9ARR - chains A and B of the 3 polymer chains in the assembly; structure by X-ray diffraction, 2.10 A resolution.

[Chain A (and B)]
Name: Protein AF-9
From: Homo sapiens
Notes: fragment: YEATS domain; chain B of this document is another copy of the same molecule, construct and numbering; everything in this record applies to it too
Reference sequence: P42568 (AF9_HUMAN); residues 1-138 here = UniProt positions 1-138
Amino-acid sequence (138 residues; numbered 1 to 138; the number before each row is that of its first residue):
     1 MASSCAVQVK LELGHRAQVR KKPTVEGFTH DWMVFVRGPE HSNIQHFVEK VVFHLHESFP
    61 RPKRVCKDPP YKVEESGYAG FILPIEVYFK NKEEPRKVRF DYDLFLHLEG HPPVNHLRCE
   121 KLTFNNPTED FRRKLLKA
Ion coordination: lithium ion: Lys67, Tyr71
UniProt features mapped onto this chain:
  - region (Histone H3K9cr binding): Tyr78 to Gly80, Leu106 to Leu108
  - site (Histone H3K9cr binding): Ser58, Asp103
  - mutagenesis: Phe28 (F28A: Decreased binding to crotonylated histone H3. Decreased binding to acetylated histone H3), His56 (H56A: Decreased binding to crotonylated histone H3. Decreased binding to acetylated histone H3), Ser58 (S58A: Decreased binding to crotonylated histone H3. Decreased binding to acetylated histone H3), Phe59 (F59A: Strongly decreased binding to crotonylated histone H3. Decreased binding to acetylated histone H3), Arg61 to Lys67 (Decreased DNA-binding), Gly77 (G77A: Decreased binding to crotonylated histone H3. Decreased binding to acetylated histone H3), Tyr78 to Ala79 (Binds equally well acetylated and crotonylated histone H3), Tyr78 (Y78A: Strongly decreased binding to crotonylated histone H3. Decreased binding to acetylated histone H3; Y78W: Does not affect ability to discriminate between acetylated and crotonylated histone H3), Phe81 (F81A: Decreased binding to acetylated histone H3), Asp103 (D103A: Decreased binding to acetylated histone H3)

[Chain A / chain B interface]
Contacting residue pairs (37; chain A residue first):
  Met1(A) with Lys10(B); Glu40(B); Ala138(B), hydrogen bond (backbone-backbone)
  Ala2(A) with Gln8(B); Val9(B); Lys10(B), hydrogen bond (backbone-backbone); Ser42(B); Ala138(B), hydrogen bond (backbone-backbone)
  Ser3(A) with Gln8(B); Val9(B); Leu135(B), hydrogen bond (side chain-backbone); Leu136(B); Ala138(B), hydrogen bond (side chain-backbone)
  Ser4(A) with Val7(B); Gln8(B), hydrogen bond (backbone-backbone)
  Cys5(A) with Ala6(B); Val7(B), hydrophobic
  Ala6(A) with Cys5(B); Ala6(B), hydrogen bond (backbone-backbone)
  Val7(A) with Ser4(B)
  Gln8(A) with Ala2(B); Ser3(B); Ser4(B), hydrogen bond (backbone-backbone)
  Val9(A) with Ala2(B); Ser3(B)
  Lys10(A) with Ala2(B), hydrogen bond (backbone-backbone)
  Pro39(A) with Ala2(B), hydrophobic
  Ser42(A) with Ala2(B)
  Arg132(A) with Leu136(B)
  Arg133(A) with Arg133(B)
  Leu135(A) with Ser3(B), hydrogen bond (backbone-side chain)
  Leu136(A) with Ser3(B); Cys5(B), hydrophobic; Arg132(B)
  Ala138(A) with Met1(B); Ala2(B), hydrogen bond (backbone-backbone); Ser3(B), hydrogen bond (backbone-side chain)
Also at the interface, not in a pair above, chain A (18 interface residues in all): Lys137
Also at the interface, not in a pair above, chain B (18 interface residues in all): Pro39

[Summary]
Chain A and chain B each contribute 18 residues to their interface, with 12 hydrogen bonds. Polar contacts
include Met1(A)-Ala138(B), Ala2(A)-Ala138(B) and Ser3(A)-Leu135(B). The lithium ion site is built by Lys67(A)
and Tyr71(A). Curated annotation (UniProt) lists 16 mutagenesis sites on chain A.
Chain A and chain B are both Protein AF-9 (Homo sapiens); the structure, Crystal structure of AF9 YEATS domain
in complex with dicrotonylated at K1007 and K1014 MOZ, was determined by X-ray diffraction, deposited together
with 9ARO.
